PDB entry 7UMS | electron microscopy, 3.50 A resolution | chains T and 2 of the 46 polymer chains in the assembly

# Chain T
Name: Outer capsid protein VP8*
UniProtKB: X4YMN0 (X4YMN0_9REOV); residues 1-230 here = UniProt positions 1-230
Sequence (230 residues; each row starts with the number of its first residue):
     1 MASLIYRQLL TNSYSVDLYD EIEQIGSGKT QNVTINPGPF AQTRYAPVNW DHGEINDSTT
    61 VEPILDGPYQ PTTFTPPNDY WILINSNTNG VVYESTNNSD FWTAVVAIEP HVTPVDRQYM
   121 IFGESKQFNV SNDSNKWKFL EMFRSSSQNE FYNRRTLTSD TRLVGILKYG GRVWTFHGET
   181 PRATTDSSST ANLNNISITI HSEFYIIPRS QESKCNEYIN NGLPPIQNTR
Disordered / not traced: 1, 229-230
Sequence notes: conflict Gly28 (Glu in X4YMN0), Asp51 (Gly in X4YMN0)

# Chain 2
Name: Outer capsid protein VP5*
UniProtKB: X4YMN0 (X4YMN0_9REOV); residues 247-775 here = UniProt positions 247-775
Sequence (529 residues; each row starts with the number of its first residue):
   247 AQVDEDIIVS KTSLWKEMQY NRDIIIRFKF GNSIVKMGGL GYKWSEISYK AANYQYNYLR
   307 DGEQVTAHTT CSVNGVNNFS YNGGFLPTDF GISRYEVIKE NSYVYVDYWD DSKAFRNIVY
   367 VRSLAANLNS VRCTGGSYHF SLPVGAWPVI NGGAVSLHFA GVTLSTQFTD FVSLNSLRFR
   427 FSLTVDEPPF SILRTRTVNL YGLPAANPNN GNEYYEISGR FSLISLVPTN DDYQTPIMNS
   487 VTVRQDLERQ LTNLREEFNS LSQEIAMAQL IDLALLPLDM FSMFSGIKST IDLTKSMATS
   547 VMKKFRKSKL ATSISEMTNS LSDAASSASR NVSIRSNLSA ISNWTNVSND VSNVTNSLND
   607 ISTQTSTIGK KLRLKEMITQ TEGMSFDDIS AAVLKTKIDM STQIGKNTLP DIVTEASEKF
   667 IPKRSYRILK DDEVMEINTE GKFFAYKINT FDEVPFDVNK FAELVTDSPV ISAIIDFKTL
   727 KNLNDNYGIT RTEALNLIKS NPNMLRNFIN QNNPIIRNRI EQLILQCKL
Disordered / not traced: 575-604
Sequence notes: conflict Asp250 (Asn in X4YMN0), Phe331 (Ser in X4YMN0), Ile364 (Met in X4YMN0), Arg378 (Lys in X4YMN0), His385 (Asp in X4YMN0), Leu388 (Ile in X4YMN0), Asn499 (Asp in X4YMN0), Asn605 (Ser in X4YMN0)

# Chain T / chain 2 interface
Pairs across the interface (52; chain T residue first):
  Leu10(T) - Asp525(2)
  Leu10(T) - Phe527(2)
  Thr11(T) - Asp525(2)  hydrogen bond (backbone-side chain)
  Thr11(T) - Met526(2)
  Tyr14(T) - Ala544(2)  hydrophobic
  Tyr14(T) - Met548(2)  hydrophobic
  Asp17(T) - Ser542(2)  hydrogen bond
  Glu21(T) - Lys541(2)
  Gln31(T) - Ile483(2)
  Asn32(T) - Pro482(2)
  Asn32(T) - Ile483(2)
  Val33(T) - Gln480(2)
  Val33(T) - Thr481(2)
  Thr34(T) - Gln480(2)  hydrogen bond (backbone-backbone)
  Ile35(T) - Tyr479(2)
  Asn36(T) - Asp477(2)
  Asn36(T) - Tyr479(2)
  Thr43(T) - Glu263(2)
  Tyr45(T) - Arg368(2)
  Ala46(T) - Arg368(2)
  Glu54(T) - Tyr351(2)
  Glu54(T) - Arg426(2)  salt bridge
  Ile55(T) - Asn320(2)  hydrogen bond (backbone-side chain)
  Asn56(T) - Asn320(2)
  Asp57(T) - Gly321(2)
  Ser58(T) - Val322(2)
  Thr59(T) - Val322(2)
  Thr59(T) - Asn323(2)
  Thr59(T) - Asn324(2)  hydrogen bond (backbone-backbone)
  Thr59(T) - Asn347(2)
  Thr60(T) - Asn324(2)  hydrogen bond
  Val61(T) - Asn324(2)
  Val61(T) - Phe325(2)  hydrophobic
  Ile64(T) - Arg442(2)
  Leu65(T) - Arg442(2)
  Gly67(T) - Phe331(2)
  Pro68(T) - Asn328(2)
  Pro68(T) - Gly329(2)
  Pro68(T) - Phe331(2)
  Tyr69(T) - Phe331(2)  hydrophobic
  Gln70(T) - Leu332(2)
  Tyr205(T) - Arg442(2)  hydrogen bond
  Leu223(T) - Arg442(2)
  Pro224(T) - Arg442(2)
  Pro225(T) - Thr441(2)
  Ile226(T) - Arg440(2)
  Ile226(T) - Thr441(2)
  Ile226(T) - Arg442(2)
  Gln227(T) - Leu439(2)
  Gln227(T) - Arg440(2)  hydrogen bond (backbone-backbone)
  Asn228(T) - Leu439(2)
  Asn228(T) - Arg440(2)  hydrogen bond
Also at the interface, not in a pair above, chain T (39 interface residues in all): Leu18, Pro37, Arg44, Pro63
Also at the interface, not in a pair above, chain 2 (39 interface residues in all): Leu260, Ser326, Gly330, Asp335, Thr443, Val444, Thr545

# Overview
The chain T/chain 2 interface involves 39 residues from each chain; the contacts include 9 hydrogen bonds and
1 salt bridge. Among the polar pairs are Glu54(T)-Arg426(2), Thr11(T)-Asp525(2) and Asp17(T)-Ser542(2).
Chain T is Outer capsid protein VP8* and chain 2 is Outer capsid protein VP5*; the structure, Structure of the
VP5*/VP8* assembly from the human rotavirus strain CDC-9 in complex with antibody 41 ..., was determined by
electron microscopy together with 7UMT from the same study.
